Entry 9DIX (electron microscopy, 3.51 A resolution); this record covers chains A and C of the 6 polymer chains in the assembly.

Chain A:
Molecule: Envelope glycoprotein H
Organism: Human betaherpesvirus 5
UniProtKB: A8T7F0 (A8T7F0_HCMV); residue numbers follow UniProt; this construct covers 30-709
Sequence (680 residues; each row starts with the number of its first residue):
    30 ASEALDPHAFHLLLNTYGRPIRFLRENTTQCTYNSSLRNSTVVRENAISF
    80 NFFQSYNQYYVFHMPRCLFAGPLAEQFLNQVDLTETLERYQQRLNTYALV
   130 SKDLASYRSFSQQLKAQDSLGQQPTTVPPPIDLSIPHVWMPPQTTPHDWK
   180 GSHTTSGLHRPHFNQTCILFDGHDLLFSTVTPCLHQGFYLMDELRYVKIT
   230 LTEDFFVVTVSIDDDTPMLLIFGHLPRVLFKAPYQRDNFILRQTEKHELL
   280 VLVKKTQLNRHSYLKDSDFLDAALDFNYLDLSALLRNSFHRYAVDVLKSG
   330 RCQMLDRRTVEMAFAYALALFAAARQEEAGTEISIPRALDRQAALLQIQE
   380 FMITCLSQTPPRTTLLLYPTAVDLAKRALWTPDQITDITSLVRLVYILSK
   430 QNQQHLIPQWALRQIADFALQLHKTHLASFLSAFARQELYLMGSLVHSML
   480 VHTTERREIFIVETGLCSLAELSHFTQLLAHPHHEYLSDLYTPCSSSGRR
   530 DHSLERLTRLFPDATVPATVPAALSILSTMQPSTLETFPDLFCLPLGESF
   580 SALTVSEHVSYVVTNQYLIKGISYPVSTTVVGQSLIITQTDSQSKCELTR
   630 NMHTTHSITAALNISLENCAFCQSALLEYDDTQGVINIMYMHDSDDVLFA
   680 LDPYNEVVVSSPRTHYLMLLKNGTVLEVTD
Disordered / not traced: 30-73, 146-186, 708-709
Disulfides: Cys196-Cys212, Cys496-Cys523, Cys572-Cys625, Cys648-Cys651
Covalent attachments: N-acetylglucosamine (NAG) linked to Asn193, Asn701

Chain C:
Molecule: UL116
Organism: Human betaherpesvirus 5
UniProtKB: A8T7J8 (A8T7J8_HCMV); residue numbers follow UniProt; this construct covers 25-313
Sequence (332 residues; numbered 25 to 356; the number before each row is that of its first residue):
    25 VETNATTVTSTTAAAATTNTTVATTGTTTTSPNVTSTTSNTVITPTTVSS
    75 VSNLTSSATSIPISTSTVSGTRNTRNNNTTTIGTNVTSPSPSVSILTTVT
   125 PAATSTTSNNGDVTSDYTPTFDLENITTTRAPTRPPAQDLCSHNLSIILY
   175 EEESQSSVDIAVDEEEPELEDDDEYDELWFPLYFEAECNLNYTLQYVNHS
   225 CDYSVRQSSVSFPPWRDIDSVTFVPRNLSNCSAHGLAVIVAGNQTWYVNP
   275 FSLAHLLDAIYNVLGIEDLSANFRRQLAPYRHTLIVPQTGGSGGSGSDDD
   325 DKAGWSHPQFEKGGGSGGGSGGGSWSHPQFEK
Disordered / not traced: 25-225, 313-356
Sequence notes: expression tag (314-356)

How chain A and chain C interact:
Residue-residue contacts - 68 pairs, chain A then chain C:
  Ile77(A) with Trp239(C); Asp243(C)
  Ser78(A) with Asp243(C), hydrogen bond (backbone-backbone); Ser244(C), hydrogen bond (backbone-side chain); Val245(C), hydrogen bond (backbone-backbone)
  Phe79(A) with Val245(C), hydrophobic
  Asn80(A) with Ser244(C), hydrogen bond; Val245(C), hydrogen bond (backbone-backbone); Thr246(C); Phe247(C), hydrogen bond (backbone-backbone)
  Phe81(A) with Phe247(C), hydrophobic; Gln300(C); Leu301(C), hydrophobic
  Phe82(A) with Phe247(C)
  Phe91(A) with Phe297(C), hydrophobic
  Arg95(A) with Trp239(C), hydrogen bond (side chain-backbone); Ile242(C), hydrogen bond (side chain-backbone); Asp243(C), salt bridge
  Leu97(A) with Leu288(C); Ile290(C), hydrophobic
  Phe98(A) with Trp239(C); Arg240(C), hydrogen bond (backbone-side chain)
  Ala99(A) with Arg240(C), hydrogen bond (backbone-side chain)
  Gly100(A) with Arg240(C), hydrogen bond (backbone-side chain)
  Ala103(A) with Trp239(C)
  Glu104(A) with Trp239(C); Arg240(C), salt bridge
  Phe106(A) with Ala283(C), hydrophobic; Ile284(C), hydrophobic; Val287(C), hydrophobic
  Leu107(A) with Pro237(C); Trp239(C), hydrophobic; Leu280(C), hydrophobic
  Val110(A) with Leu280(C), hydrophobic
  Asp111(A) with Arg230(C), salt bridge
  Leu112(A) with Phe236(C), hydrophobic; Val272(C); Asn273(C), hydrogen bond (backbone-side chain); Leu277(C), hydrophobic
  Thr113(A) with Tyr227(C); Ser228(C)
  Glu114(A) with Asn273(C), hydrogen bond (backbone-side chain)
  Tyr119(A) with Phe275(C), hydrophobic; Ser276(C), hydrogen bond; Ile309(C), hydrophobic
  Gln120(A) with Ile309(C); Val310(C); Pro311(C), hydrogen bond (side chain-backbone); Gln312(C)
  Leu123(A) with Pro311(C)
  Asn124(A) with Pro311(C)
  Leu128(A) with Pro311(C), hydrophobic
  Arg256(A) with Asn286(C), hydrogen bond; Glu291(C), salt bridge
  Val257(A) with Asp282(C); Ala283(C), hydrophobic; Asn286(C)
  Phe259(A) with His279(C), hydrogen bond (backbone-side chain)
  Lys260(A) with His279(C)
  Ala261(A) with His279(C)
  Pro262(A) with His279(C); Leu308(C); Ile309(C), hydrogen bond (backbone-backbone)
  Tyr263(A) with Leu308(C); Ile309(C), hydrophobic
  Gln264(A) with Leu308(C); Ile309(C)
  Asn267(A) with Pro311(C)
Other interface residues (no listed pair), chain A (41 interface residues in all): Ala76, Met93, Leu102, Asn108, Leu116, Phe206
Other interface residues (no listed pair), chain C (42 interface residues in all): Ser233, Pro238, Pro249, Tyr285, Asn296, Tyr304

Overview:
41 residues of chain A face 42 of chain C across their interface; the contacts include 18 hydrogen bonds and 4
salt bridges. Polar pairs include Arg95(A)-Asp243(C), Glu104(A)-Arg240(C) and Asp111(A)-Arg230(C).
Here chain A is Envelope glycoprotein H and chain C is UL116, both from Human betaherpesvirus 5. Entry 9DIX
(HCMV gH/UL116/UL141 3-mer complex, ectodomain) was determined by electron microscopy together with 9DIY from
the same study.
